PDB entry 2IBU | X-ray diffraction, 1.90 A resolution | chains B and D of the 4 polymer chains in the assembly

# Chain B (and D)
Protein: Acetyl-CoA acetyltransferase
Organism: Homo sapiens
Notes: EC 2.3.1.9; chain D of this document is another copy of the same molecule, construct and numbering; everything in this record applies to it too
UniProtKB: P24752 (THIL_HUMAN); residue numbers follow UniProt; this construct covers 34-427
Chain sequence (395 residues; numbered 33 to 427; the number before each row is that of its first residue):
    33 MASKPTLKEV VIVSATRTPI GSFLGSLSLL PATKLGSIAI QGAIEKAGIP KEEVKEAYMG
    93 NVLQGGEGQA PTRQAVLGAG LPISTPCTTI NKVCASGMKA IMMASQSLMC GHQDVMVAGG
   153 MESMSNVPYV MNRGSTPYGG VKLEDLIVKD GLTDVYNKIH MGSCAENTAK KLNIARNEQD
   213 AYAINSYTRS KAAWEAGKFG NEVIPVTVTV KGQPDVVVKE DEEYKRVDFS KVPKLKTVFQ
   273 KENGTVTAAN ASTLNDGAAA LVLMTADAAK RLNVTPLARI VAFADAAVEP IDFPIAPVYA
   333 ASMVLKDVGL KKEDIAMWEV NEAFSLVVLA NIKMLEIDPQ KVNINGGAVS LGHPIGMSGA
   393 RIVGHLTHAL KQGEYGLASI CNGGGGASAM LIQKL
Not modelled in the structure: 33-36 (chain D: 33-34)
Sequence notes: initiating methionine (33); engineered mutation A34 (Val in P24752); modified residue (126)
Modified / non-standard residues: C126 (s-hydroxycysteine; CSO)
Small-molecule neighbours: coenzyme A (COA): C126, L184, H192, M193, Y219, R258, V259, D260, K263, V264, L267, V270, F271, A280, A281, A283, S284, T285, L286, F325, A355, F356, H385, I387
Curated features (UniProtKB/Swiss-Prot):
  - active site: C126 (Acyl-thioester intermediate), C413 (Proton donor/acceptor)
  - binding site (CoA): Y219, R258 to D260, K263, S284
  - binding site (K(+)): Y219, A280, A281, A283, V381
  - site: H385 (Increases nucleophilicity of active site Cys)
  - modified residue: K66 (N6-acetyllysine), K78 (N6-succinyllysine), K174 (N6-acetyllysine), K181 (N6-acetyllysine), K190 (N6-acetyllysine), K202 (N6-acetyllysine), K223 (N6-acetyllysine), K230 (N6-acetyllysine), K243 (N6-succinyllysine), K251 (N6-acetyllysine), K257 (N6-acetyllysine), K263 (N6-acetyllysine), K266 (N6-succinyllysine), K268 (N6-succinyllysine), K273 (N6-acetyllysine), K338 (N6-acetyllysine)
  - natural variant: E85 (deletion: In 3KTD), N93 (N93S: In 3KTD), G152 (G152A: In 3KTD), N158 (N158D: In 3KTD), G183 (G183R: In 3KTD), T297 (T297M: In 3KTD), A301 (A301P: In 3KTD), I312 (I312T: In 3KTD), A333 (A333P: In 3KTD), G379 (G379V: In 3KTD), A380 (A380T: In 3KTD)

# How chain B and chain D interact
Residue-residue contacts - 31 pairs, chain B then chain D:
  Y161(B) - T168(D)  hydrogen bond (side chain-backbone)
  Y161(B) - P169(D)  hydrogen bond (side chain-backbone)
  Y161(B) - Y170(D)
  Y161(B) - G172(D)
  Y161(B) - V173(D)  hydrophobic
  T168(B) - Y161(D)  hydrogen bond
  P169(B) - Y161(D)  hydrogen bond (backbone-side chain)
  Y170(B) - Y161(D)
  Y170(B) - D177(D)
  Y170(B) - I179(D)
  Y170(B) - V180(D)
  Y170(B) - L184(D)
  Y170(B) - L286(D)  hydrophobic
  G171(B) - D177(D)  hydrogen bond (backbone-side chain)
  G172(B) - Y161(D)
  G172(B) - L175(D)
  G172(B) - D177(D)
  V173(B) - K174(D)
  V173(B) - L175(D)  hydrogen bond (backbone-backbone)
  K174(B) - G171(D)  hydrogen bond (side chain-backbone)
  K174(B) - V173(D)
  L175(B) - G172(D)
  L175(B) - V173(D)  hydrogen bond (backbone-backbone)
  L175(B) - L175(D)  hydrophobic
  D177(B) - Y170(D)
  D177(B) - G171(D)  hydrogen bond (side chain-backbone)
  D177(B) - G172(D)
  I179(B) - Y170(D)
  V180(B) - Y170(D)
  L184(B) - Y170(D)
  L286(B) - Y170(D)  hydrophobic
Other interface residues (no listed pair), chain B (15 interface residues in all): F55
Other interface residues (no listed pair), chain D (16 interface residues in all): F55, M163

# Overview
Chain B and chain D form an interface of 15 and 16 residues respectively; the contacts include 9 hydrogen
bonds. Polar pairs include Y161(B)-T168(D), Y161(B)-P169(D) and G171(B)-D177(D). Bound to chain B: coenzyme A.
Chain B and chain D are both Acetyl-CoA acetyltransferase (Homo sapiens); the structure, Crystallographic and
kinetic studies of human mitochondrial acetoacetyl-CoA thiolase (T2): the importance of potassium and chloride
..., was determined by X-ray diffraction together with 2IB7, 2IB8, 2IB9, 2IBW and 2IBY from the same study.
